PDB entry 5K27 | X-ray diffraction, 2.58 A resolution | chain A

# Chain A
Protein: ancMT
Source organism: synthetic construct
Notes: EC 2.7.1.146, 2.7.1.147
Chain sequence (472 residues; numbered -20 to 451; the number before each row is that of its first residue; numbers below 1 keep their minus sign (Met-20 is residue -20)):
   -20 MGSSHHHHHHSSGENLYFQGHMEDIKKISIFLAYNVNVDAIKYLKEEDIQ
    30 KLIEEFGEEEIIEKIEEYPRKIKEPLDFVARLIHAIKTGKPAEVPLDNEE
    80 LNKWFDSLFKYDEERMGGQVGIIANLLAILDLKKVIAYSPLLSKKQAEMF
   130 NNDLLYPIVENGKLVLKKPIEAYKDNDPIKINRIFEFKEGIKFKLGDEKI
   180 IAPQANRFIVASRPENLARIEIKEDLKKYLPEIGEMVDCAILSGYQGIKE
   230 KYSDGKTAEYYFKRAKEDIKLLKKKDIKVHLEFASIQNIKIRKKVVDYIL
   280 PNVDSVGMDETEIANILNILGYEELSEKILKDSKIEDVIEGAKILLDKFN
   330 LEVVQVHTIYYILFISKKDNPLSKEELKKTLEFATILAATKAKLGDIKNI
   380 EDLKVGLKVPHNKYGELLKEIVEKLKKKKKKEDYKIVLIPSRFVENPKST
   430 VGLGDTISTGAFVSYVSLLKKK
Unresolved in the structure: -20 to -2
Ligand contacts: adenosine monophosphate (AMP): Glu261, Asp288, His336, Thr337, Ile338, Ala371, Arg421, Phe422, Val423, Pro426, Thr429, Leu432, Gly433, Ile436
Reported in the primary citation:
  - binding site for iodide ion: Lys159 (from molecular simulation)
  - mutagenesis - E72A (1,600-fold): decreased catalytic activity on glucose
  - mutagenesis - E72A: unchanged catalytic activity on fructose-6-P
  - mutagenesis - E72A: decreased binding to glucose

# Overview
Chain A binds adenosine monophosphate. From the paper: a binding site for iodide ion at Lys159; E72A reduces
catalytic activity on glucose.
Chain A is ancMT (synthetic construct); the structure, Crystal structure of ancestral protein ancMT of
ADP-dependent sugar kinases family, was determined by X-ray diffraction together with 5KKG from the same
study.
